Entry 5WUC (X-ray diffraction, 1.60 A resolution); this record covers chain A.

== Chain A ==
Molecule: Uncharacterized protein
Source organism: Sulfolobus acidocaldarius
UniProt: A0A0U3H1E6 (A0A0U3H1E6_9CREN); numbering as in UniProt (aligned over 1-207)
Sequence (237 residues; each row starts with the number of its first residue):
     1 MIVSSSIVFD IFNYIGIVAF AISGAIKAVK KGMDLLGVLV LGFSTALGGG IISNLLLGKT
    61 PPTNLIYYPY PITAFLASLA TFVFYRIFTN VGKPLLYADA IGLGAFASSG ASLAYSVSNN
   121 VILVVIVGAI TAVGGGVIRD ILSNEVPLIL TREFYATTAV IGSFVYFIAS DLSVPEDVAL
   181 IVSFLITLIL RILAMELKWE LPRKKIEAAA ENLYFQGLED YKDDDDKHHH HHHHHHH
Unresolved in the structure: 1-6, 201-237
Differences from the reference sequence: expression tag (208-237)
Ion coordination: Na+ site 1 near N144 (its only coordinating residue here)
What the authors report for this chain:
  - contacts within the chain: D99-R139 (hydrogen bond), D99-Y155 (hydrogen bond)
  - Na+ coordination: N144
  - allosteric site: N144

== Summary ==
The paper reports Na+ coordination by N144; an allosteric site at N144.
Chain A is Uncharacterized protein (Sulfolobus acidocaldarius); the structure, Structural basis for
conductance through TRIC cation channels, was determined by X-ray diffraction together with 5WUF, 5WUD and
5WUE from the same study.
